9C2H - chains A and G of the 10 polymer chains in the assembly; structure by electron microscopy, 3.70 A resolution.

Chain A:
Name: Nucleoprotein
From: Severe acute respiratory syndrome coronavirus 2
UniProt: P0DTC9 (NCAP_SARS2); residue numbers follow UniProt; this construct covers 244-364
Chain sequence (144 residues; each row starts with the number of its first residue):
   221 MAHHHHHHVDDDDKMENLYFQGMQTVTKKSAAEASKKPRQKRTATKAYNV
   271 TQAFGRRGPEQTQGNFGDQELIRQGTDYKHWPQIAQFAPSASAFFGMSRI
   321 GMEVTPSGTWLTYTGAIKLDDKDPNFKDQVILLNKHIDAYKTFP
Unresolved in the structure: 221-256
Sequence notes: initiating methionine (221); expression tag (222-243)

Chain G:
Name: Antibody Fab NP3-B4 Heavy Chain (variable region)
From: Mus sp
Notes: antibody fragment or engineered binder
Chain sequence (238 residues; row label = number of the first residue in the row):
     1 EVQLVESGGGLVQPGGSVKLSCLASGFTFSDYYMSWVRQSPEKGLEWVAE
    51 IRLESDNYATHYAESVKGKFTISRDDSKSRLYLKMNSLRGEDTGIYYCAF
   101 DVYYGGAMDYWGQGTTVTVEVQLVESGGGLVQPGGSVKLSCLASGFTFSD
   151 YYMSWVRQSPEKGLEWVAEIRLESDNYATHYAESVKGKFTISRDDSKSRL
   201 YLKMNSLRGEDTGIYYCAFDVYYGGAMDYWGQGTTVTV
Unresolved in the structure: 120-238

Interface between chain A and chain G:
Pairs across the interface (19):
  Lys266(A) with Arg52(G), hydrogen bond (backbone-side chain)
  Asn269(A) with Tyr104(G)
  Thr271(A) with Tyr103(G); Tyr104(G), hydrogen bond (side chain-backbone); Gly105(G)
  Gln272(A) with Gly105(G)
  Arg276(A) with Tyr103(G); Ala107(G)
  Arg277(A) with Tyr103(G)
  Gln289(A) with Asp31(G); Tyr32(G)
  Arg293(A) with Leu53(G); Tyr104(G)
  Tyr360(A) with Tyr103(G)
  Phe363(A) with Val102(G), hydrophobic; Tyr103(G), hydrophobic
  Pro364(A) with Tyr32(G); Val102(G); Tyr110(G), hydrogen bond (backbone-side chain)
Other interface residues (no listed pair), chain A (12 interface residues in all): Ile292
Other interface residues (no listed pair), chain G (11 interface residues in all): Gly106
The authors on this interface:
  - residue pairs: Asn269(A)-Tyr104(G), Pro364(A)-Tyr110(G)
  - epitope / paratope residues, chain A: Asn269(A), Pro364(A)
  - epitope / paratope residues, chain G: Tyr104(G), Tyr110(G)

Summary:
Chain A and chain G form an interface of 12 and 11 residues respectively; the contacts include 3 hydrogen
bonds. Among the polar pairs are Lys266(A)-Arg52(G), Thr271(A)-Tyr104(G) and Pro364(A)-Tyr110(G). The paper
describes contacts between Asn269(A) and Tyr104(G) and Pro364(A) and Tyr110(G). From the paper:
epitope/paratope residues Asn269(A), Pro364(A) and Tyr104(G) among others.
Here chain A is Nucleoprotein (Severe acute respiratory syndrome coronavirus 2) and chain G is Antibody Fab
NP3-B4 Heavy Chain (variable region) (Mus sp). Entry 9C2H (SARS-CoV-2 Nucleocapsid Dimerization Domain bound
to Fab-NP1E9 and Fab-NP3B4) was determined by electron microscopy.
